PDB entry 4CTF | electron microscopy, 17.00 A resolution (very low resolution: no residue pairs are listed; an interface is given only as per-side residue counts) | chains D0 and F0 of the 240 polymer chains in the assembly

== Chain D0 ==
Molecule: P1
Source organism: Equine rhinitis a virus
UniProtKB: Q91B37 (Q91B37_9PICO); residues 1-226 here correspond to UniProt positions 311-536 (UniProt number = residue number + 310)
Amino-acid sequence (226 residues; numbered 1 to 226; the number before each row is that of its first residue):
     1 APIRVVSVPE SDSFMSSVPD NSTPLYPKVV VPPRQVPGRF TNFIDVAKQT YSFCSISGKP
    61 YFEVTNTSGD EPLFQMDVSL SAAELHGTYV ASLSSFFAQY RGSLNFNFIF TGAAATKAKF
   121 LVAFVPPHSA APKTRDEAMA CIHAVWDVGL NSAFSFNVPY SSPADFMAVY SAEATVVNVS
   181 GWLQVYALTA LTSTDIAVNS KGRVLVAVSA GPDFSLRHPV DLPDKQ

== Chain F0 ==
Molecule: P1
Source organism: Equine rhinitis a virus
UniProtKB: Q91B42 (Q91B42_9PICO); residues 1-80 here = UniProt positions 1-80
Amino-acid sequence (80 residues; row label = number of the first residue in the row):
     1 GAGTSTPTTG NQNMSGNSGS IVQNFYMQQY QNSIDADLGD NVISPEGQGS NTSSSTSSSQ
    61 SSGLGGWFSS LLNLGTKLLA
Unresolved in the structure: 1-15, 38-80

== How chain D0 and chain F0 interact ==
At this resolution (17 A) residue pairs are not listed: 15 residues of chain D0 and 14 of chain F0 lie at the interface.

== In short ==
15 residues of chain D0 and 14 residues of chain F0 are in contact.
Here chain D0 is P1 and chain F0 is P1, both from Equine rhinitis a virus. Entry 4CTF (The limits of
structural plasticity in a picornavirus capsid revealed by a massively expanded equine rhinitis ...) was
determined by electron microscopy together with 4CTG from the same study.
